Entry 6XF8 (electron microscopy, 6.50 A resolution (low resolution: residue-level contacts below are approximate; hydrogen-bond / salt-bridge calls are withheld)); this record covers chains B and A of the 9 polymer chains in the assembly.

# Chain B
Name: Inner capsid protein lambda-1
Source organism: Reovirus type 1 (strain Lang)
Notes: EC 3.6.4.13
Reference sequence: Q9WAB2 (LMBD1_REOVL); residue numbers follow UniProt; this construct covers 217-1275
Chain sequence (1059 residues; row label = number of the first residue in the row):
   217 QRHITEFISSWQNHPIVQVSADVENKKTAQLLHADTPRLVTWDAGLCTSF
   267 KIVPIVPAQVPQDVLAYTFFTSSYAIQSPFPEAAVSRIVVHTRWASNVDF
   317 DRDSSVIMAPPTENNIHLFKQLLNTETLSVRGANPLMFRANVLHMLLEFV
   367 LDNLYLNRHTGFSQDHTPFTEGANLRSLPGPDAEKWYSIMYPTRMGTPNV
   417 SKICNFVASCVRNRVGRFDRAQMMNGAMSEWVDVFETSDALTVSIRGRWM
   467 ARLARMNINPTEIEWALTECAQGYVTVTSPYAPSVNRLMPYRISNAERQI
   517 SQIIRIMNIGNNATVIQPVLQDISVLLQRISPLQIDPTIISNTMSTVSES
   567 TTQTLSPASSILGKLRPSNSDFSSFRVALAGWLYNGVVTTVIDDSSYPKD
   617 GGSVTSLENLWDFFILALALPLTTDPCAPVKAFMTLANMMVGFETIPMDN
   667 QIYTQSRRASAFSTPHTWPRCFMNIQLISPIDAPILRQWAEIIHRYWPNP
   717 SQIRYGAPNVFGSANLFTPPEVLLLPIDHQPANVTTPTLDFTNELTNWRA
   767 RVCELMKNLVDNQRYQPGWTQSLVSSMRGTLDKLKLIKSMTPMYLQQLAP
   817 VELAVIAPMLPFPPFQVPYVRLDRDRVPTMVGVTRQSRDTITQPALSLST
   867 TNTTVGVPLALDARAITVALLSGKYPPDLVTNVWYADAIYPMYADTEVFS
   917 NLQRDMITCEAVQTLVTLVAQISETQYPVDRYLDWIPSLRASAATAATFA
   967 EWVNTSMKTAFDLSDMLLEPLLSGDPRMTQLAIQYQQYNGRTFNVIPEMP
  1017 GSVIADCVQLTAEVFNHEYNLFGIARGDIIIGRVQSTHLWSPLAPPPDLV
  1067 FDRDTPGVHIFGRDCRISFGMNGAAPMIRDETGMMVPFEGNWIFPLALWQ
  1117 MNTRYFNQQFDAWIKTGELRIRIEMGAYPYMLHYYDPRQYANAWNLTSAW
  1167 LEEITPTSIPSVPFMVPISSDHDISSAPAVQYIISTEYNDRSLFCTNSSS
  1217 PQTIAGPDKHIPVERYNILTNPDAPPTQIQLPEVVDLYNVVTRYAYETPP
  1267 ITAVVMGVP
Unresolved in the structure: 217-240, 584-587

# Chain A
Name: mRNA (guanine-N(7)-)-methyltransferase
Source organism: Reovirus type 1 (strain Lang)
Notes: EC 2.1.1.56, 2.7.7.50
Reference sequence: Q91RA5 (Q91RA5_REOVL); residues 2-1289 here = UniProt positions 2-1289
Chain sequence (1288 residues; numbered 2 to 1289; the number before each row is that of its first residue):
     2 ANVWGVRLADSLSSPTIETRTRQYTLHDLCSDLDANPGREPWKPLRNQRT
    52 NNIVAVQLFRPLQGLVLDTQLYGFPGAFDDWERFMREKLRVLKYEVLRIY
   102 PISNYSNEHVNVFVANALVGAFLSNQAFYDLLPLLIINDTMIGDLLGTGA
   152 SLSQFFQSHGDVLEVAAGRKYLQMENYSNDDDDPPLFAKDLSDYAKAFYS
   202 DTYEVLDRFFWTHDSSAGVLVHYDKPTNGHHYLLGTLTQMVSAPPYIINA
   252 TDAMLLESCLEQFSANVRARPAQPVTRLDQCYHLRWGAQYVGEDSLTYRL
   302 GVLSLLATNGYQLARPIPRQLTNRWLSSFVSQIMSDGVNETPLWPQERYV
   352 QIAYDSPSVVDGATQYGYVRKNQLRLGMRISALQSLSDTPSPVQWLPQYT
   402 IDQAAMDEGDLMVSRLTQLPLRPDYGNIWVGDALSYYVDYNRSHRVVLSS
   452 ELPQLPDTYFDGDEQYGRSLFSLARKIGDRSLVKDTAVLKHAYQAIDPNT
   502 GKEYLRSRQSVAYFGASAGHSGADQPLVIEPWIQGKISGVPPPSSVRQFG
   552 YDVARGAIVDLARPFPSGDYQFVYSDVDQVVDGHDDLSISSGLVESLLSS
   602 CMHATAPGGSFVVKINFPTRPVWHYIEQKILPNITSYMLIKPFVTNNVEL
   652 FFVAFGVHQHSSLTWTSGVYFFLVDHFYRYETLSTISRQLPSFGYVDDGS
   702 SVTGIETISIENPGFSNMTQAARIGISGLCANVGNARKSIAIYESHGARV
   752 LTITSRRSPASARRKSRLRYLPLIDPRSLEVQARTILPADPVLFENVSGA
   802 SPHVCLTMMYNFEVSSAVYDGDVVLDLGTGPEAKILELIPATSPVTCVDI
   852 RPTAQPSGCWNVRTTFLELDYLSDGWITGVRGDIVTCMLSLGAAAAGKSM
   902 TFDAAFQQLIKVLSKSTANVVLVQVNCPTDVVRSIKGYLEIDSTNKRYRF
   952 PKFGRDEPYSDMDALEKICRTAWPNCSITWVPLSYDLRWTRLALLESTTL
  1002 SSASIRIAELMYKYMPIMRIDIHGLPMEKRGNFIVGQNCSLVIPGFNAQD
  1052 VFNCYFNSALAFSTEDVNAAMIPQVSAQFDATKGEWTLDMVFSDAGIYTM
  1102 QALVGSNANPVSLGSFVVDSPDVDITDAWPAQLDFTIAGTDVDITVNPYY
  1152 RLMTFVRIDGQWQIANPDKFQFFSSASGTLVMNVKLDIADKYLLYYIRDV
  1202 QSRDVGFYIQHPLQLLNTITLPTNEDLFLSAPDMREWAVKESGNTICILN
  1252 SQGFVLPQDWDVLTDTISWSPSIPTYIVPPGDYTLTPL
Unresolved in the structure: 1176-1179
Construct notes: conflict Asn37 (Thr in Q91RA5), Ala78 (Val in Q91RA5), Val97 (Ile in Q91RA5), 32 further conflict positions vs the reference (Q91RA5) not listed

# Interface between chain B and chain A
Pairs across the interface (21; chain B residue first):
  Tyr712(B) - Gln71(A)
  Pro716(B) - Leu238(A)
  Gln718(B) - Asp215(A)
  Pro735(B) - Thr213(A)
  Pro736(B) - Thr213(A)
  Asp744(B) - Lys197(A)
  His745(B) - Gln155(A)
  His745(B) - Gln158(A)
  Gln746(B) - Ser154(A)
  Gln746(B) - Gln155(A)
  Gln746(B) - Phe156(A)
  Gln746(B) - Gln158(A)
  Pro747(B) - Leu153(A)
  Pro747(B) - Ser154(A)
  Pro747(B) - Gln155(A)
  Asn749(B) - Ser152(A)
  Asn749(B) - Leu153(A)
  Tyr835(B) - Leu238(A)
  Val836(B) - Leu238(A)
  Arg837(B) - Leu238(A)
  Arg837(B) - Thr239(A)
Other interface residues (no listed pair), chain B (19 interface residues in all): Arg686, Met689, Asn715, Val738, Gln812, Arg842
Other interface residues (no listed pair), chain A (17 interface residues in all): Asp69, Ser217, Val242, Ile248, Tyr291

# In short
19 residues of chain B face 17 of chain A across their interface.
Here chain B is Inner capsid protein lambda-1 and chain A is mRNA (guanine-N(7)-)-methyltransferase, both from
Reovirus type 1 (strain Lang). Entry 6XF8 (DLP 5 fold) was determined by electron microscopy (same publication
as 6XF7, 6ZTS, 6ZTY and 6ZTZ).
